7V8Y - chain A; structure by X-ray diffraction, 1.90 A resolution.

[Chain A]
Name: Cryptochrome-2
Source organism: Mus musculus
Reference sequence: Q9R194 (CRY2_MOUSE); residues 1-512 here = UniProt positions 1-512
Sequence (514 residues; row label = number of the first residue in the row; numbers below 1 keep their minus sign (Gly-1 is residue -1)):
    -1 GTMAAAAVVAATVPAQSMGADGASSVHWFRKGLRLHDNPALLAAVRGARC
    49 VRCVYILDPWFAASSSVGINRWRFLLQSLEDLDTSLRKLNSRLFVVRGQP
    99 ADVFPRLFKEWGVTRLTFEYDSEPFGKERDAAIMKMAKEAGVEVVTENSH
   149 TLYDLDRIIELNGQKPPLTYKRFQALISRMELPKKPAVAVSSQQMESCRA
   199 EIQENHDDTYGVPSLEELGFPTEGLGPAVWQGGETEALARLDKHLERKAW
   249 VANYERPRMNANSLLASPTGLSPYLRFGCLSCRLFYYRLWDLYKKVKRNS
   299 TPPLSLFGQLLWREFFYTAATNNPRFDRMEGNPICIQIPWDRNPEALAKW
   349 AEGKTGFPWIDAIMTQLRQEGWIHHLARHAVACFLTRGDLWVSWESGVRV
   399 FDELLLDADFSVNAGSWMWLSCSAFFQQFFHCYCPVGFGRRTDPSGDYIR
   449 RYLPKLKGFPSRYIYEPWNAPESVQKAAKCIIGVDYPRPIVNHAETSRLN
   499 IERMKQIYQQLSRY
Not modelled in the structure: -1 to 18, 297-298, 511-512
Cystine bridges: Cys381-Cys430
Sequence notes: expression tag (-1 to 0)
Residues lining bound ligands: 5YH (1-[(2R)-3-[3,6-bis(fluoranyl)carbazol-9-yl]-2-oxidanyl-propyl]imidazolidin-2-one): Trp310, Phe314, His373, Arg376, His377, Ala380, Phe399, Leu403, Asp405, Ala406, Asp407, Val410, Asn411, Ser414, Trp415, Trp417, Leu418
Curated features (UniProtKB/Swiss-Prot):
  - binding site (FAD): Ser270, Gln307, His373, Asp405 to Asp407
  - modified residue (Phosphoserine): Ser89, Ser265, Ser298
  - cross-link (Glycyl lysine isopeptide (Lys-Gly)): Lys29 (interchain with G-Cter in ubiquitin), Lys125 (interchain with G-Cter in ubiquitin), Lys241 (interchain with G-Cter in ubiquitin), Lys347 (interchain with G-Cter in ubiquitin), Lys474 (interchain with G-Cter in ubiquitin), Lys503 (interchain with G-Cter in ubiquitin)
  - mutagenesis: Ser265 (S265A: Reduced in vitro MAPK-catalyzed phosphorylation. No effect on inhibition of CLOCK-BMAL1-mediated transcriptional activity. Very little in vitro MAPK-catalyzed phosphorylation ...), Trp310 (W310A: Decreases FBXL3 binding. Strongly decreases CRY2 degradation), Asp339 (D339R: Strongly reduces PER1 binding), Gly351 (G351D: Loss of ability to inhibit CLOCK-BMAL1-mediated transcriptional activity. No loss of ability to inhibit NR1I2 transcriptional activity), Gly354 (G354D: Loss of ability to inhibit CLOCK-BMAL1-mediated transcriptional activity. No loss of ability to inhibit NR1I2 transcriptional activity), Arg376 (R376A: Impairs protein folding. Abolishes binding of BMAL1, PER1 and FBXL3. Strongly reduces SKP1 binding), Ser394 (S394E: Reduced interaction with NR1I2 and NR1I3. Significant decrease in interaction with NR1I2 and NR1I3; when associated with M-396 and K-397), Val396 (V396M: Reduced interaction with NR1I2 and NR1I3. Significant decrease in interaction with NR1I2 and NR1I3; when associated with E-394 and K-397), Arg397 (R397K: Reduced interaction with NR1I2 and NR1I3. Significant decrease in interaction with NR1I2 and NR1I3; when associated with E-394 and M-396), Phe428 (F428D: Abolishes binding of FBXL3 and SKP1. Strongly decreases CRY2 degradation), Ile499 (I499D: Abolishes binding of FBXL3 and SKP1. Strongly decreases CRY2 degradation), Arg501 (R501Q: Inhibits interaction with PER2. Does not suppress its nuclear localization. Inhibits its repression activity on CLOCK|NPAS2-BMAL1-driven transcription), 1 further mutagenesis entry in UniProt
From the paper describing this entry:
  - conformationally variable residues (order/disorder transition): His377, Tyr431

[Summary]
Bound to chain A: compound 5YH. From UniProt: 6 FAD-binding residues and 13 mutagenesis sites. From the paper:
conformational variability at His377 and Tyr431.
Chain A is Cryptochrome-2 (Mus musculus); the structure, Crystal structure of mouse CRY2 in complex with
SHP1703 compound, was determined by X-ray diffraction together with 7V8Z from the same study.
